9C6G - chains 4 and 6 of the 12 polymer chains in the assembly; structure by electron microscopy, 4.26 A resolution (low resolution: residue-level contacts below are approximate; hydrogen-bond / salt-bridge calls are withheld).

# Chain 4
Name: DNA replication licensing factor MCM4
Source organism: Homo sapiens
Notes: EC 3.6.4.12
Reference sequence: P33991 (MCM4_HUMAN); numbering as in UniProt (aligned over 1-863)
Chain sequence (863 residues; row label = number of the first residue in the row):
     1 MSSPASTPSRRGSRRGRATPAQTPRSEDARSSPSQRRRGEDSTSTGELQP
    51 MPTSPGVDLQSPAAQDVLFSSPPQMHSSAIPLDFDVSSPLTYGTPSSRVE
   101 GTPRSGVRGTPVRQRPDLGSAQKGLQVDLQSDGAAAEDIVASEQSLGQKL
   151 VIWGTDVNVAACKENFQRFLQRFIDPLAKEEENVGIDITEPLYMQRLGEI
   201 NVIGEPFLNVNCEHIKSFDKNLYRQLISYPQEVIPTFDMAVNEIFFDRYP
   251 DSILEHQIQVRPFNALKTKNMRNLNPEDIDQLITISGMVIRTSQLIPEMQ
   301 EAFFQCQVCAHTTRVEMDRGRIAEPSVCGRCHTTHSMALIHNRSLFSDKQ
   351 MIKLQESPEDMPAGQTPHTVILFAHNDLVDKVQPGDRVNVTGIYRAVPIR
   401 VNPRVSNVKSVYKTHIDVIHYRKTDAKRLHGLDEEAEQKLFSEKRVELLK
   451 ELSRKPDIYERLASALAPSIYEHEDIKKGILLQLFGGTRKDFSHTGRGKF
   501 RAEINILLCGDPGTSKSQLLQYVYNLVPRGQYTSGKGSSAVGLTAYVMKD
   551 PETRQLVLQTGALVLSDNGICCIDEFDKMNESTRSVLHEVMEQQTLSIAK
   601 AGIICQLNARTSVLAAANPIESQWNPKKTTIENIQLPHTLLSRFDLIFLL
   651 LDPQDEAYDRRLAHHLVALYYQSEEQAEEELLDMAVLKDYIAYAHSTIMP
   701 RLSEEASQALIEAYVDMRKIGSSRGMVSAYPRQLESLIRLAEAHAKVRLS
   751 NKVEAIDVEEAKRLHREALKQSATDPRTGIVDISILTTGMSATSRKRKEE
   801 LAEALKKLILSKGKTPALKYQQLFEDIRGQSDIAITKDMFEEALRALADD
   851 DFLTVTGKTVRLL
Disordered / not traced: 1-149, 176-192, 422-440, 486-510, 619-637, 671-681, 723-727, 775-863
UniProt features mapped onto this chain:
  - motif: Ser642 to Asp645 (Arginine finger)
  - binding site (ATP): Tyr471, Arg497, Lys516, Ser517, Asn618, Arg643, Arg732, Glu735
  - modified residue: Ser2 (N-acetylserine), Ser6 (Phosphoserine), Thr7 (Phosphothreonine), Thr19 (Phosphothreonine), Ser26 (Phosphoserine), Ser31 (Phosphoserine), Ser32 (Phosphoserine), Ser34 (Phosphoserine), Thr102 (Phosphothreonine), Ser105 (Phosphoserine), Thr110 (Phosphothreonine), Ser120 (Phosphoserine), Ser131 (Phosphoserine), Ser142 (Phosphoserine), Ser145 (Phosphoserine), Lys220 (N6-acetyllysine), Lys450 (N6-acetyllysine), Lys858 (N6-acetyllysine)
  - cross-link (Glycyl lysine isopeptide (Lys-Gly)): Lys439 (interchain with G-Cter in SUMO2), Lys798 (interchain with G-Cter in SUMO2)
  - mutagenesis: Gly364 (G364R: Reduced MCM complex DNA helicase activity. No effect on MCM complex formation. No effect on MCM complex ssDNA binding and ATPase activity)

# Chain 6
Name: DNA replication licensing factor MCM6
Source organism: Homo sapiens
Notes: EC 3.6.4.12
Reference sequence: Q14566 (MCM6_HUMAN); residue numbers follow UniProt; this construct covers 1-821
Chain sequence (821 residues; each row starts with the number of its first residue):
     1 MDLAAAAEPGAGSQHLEVRDEVAEKCQKLFLDFLEEFQSSDGEIKYLQLA
    51 EELIRPERNTLVVSFVDLEQFNQQLSTTIQEEFYRVYPYLCRALKTFVKD
   101 RKEIPLAKDFYVAFQDLPTRHKIRELTSSRIGLLTRISGQVVRTHPVHPE
   151 LVSGTFLCLDCQTVIRDVEQQFKYTQPNICRNPVCANRRRFLLDTNKSRF
   201 VDFQKVRIQETQAELPRGSIPRSLEVILRAEAVESAQAGDKCDFTGTLIV
   251 VPDVSKLSTPGARAETNSRVSGVDGYETEGIRGLRALGVRDLSYRLVFLA
   301 CCVAPTNPRFGGKELRDEEQTAESIKNQMTVKEWEKVFEMSQDKNLYHNL
   351 CTSLFPTIHGNDEVKRGVLLMLFGGVPKTTGEGTSLRGDINVCIVGDPST
   401 AKSQFLKHVEEFSPRAVYTSGKASSAAGLTAAVVRDEESHEFVIEAGALM
   451 LADNGVCCIDEFDKMDVRDQVAIHEAMEQQTISITKAGVKATLNARTSIL
   501 AAANPISGHYDRSKSLKQNINLSAPIMSRFDLFFILVDECNEVTDYAIAR
   551 RIVDLHSRIEESIDRVYSLDDIRRYLLFARQFKPKISKESEDFIVEQYKH
   601 LRQRDGSGVTKSSWRITVRQLESMIRLSEAMARMHCCDEVQPKHVKEAFR
   651 LLNKSIIRVETPDVNLDQEEEIQMEVDEGAGGINGHADSPAPVNGINGYN
   701 EDINQESAPKASLRLGFSEYCRISNLIVLHLRKVEEEEDESALKRSELVN
   751 WYLKEIESEIDSEEELINKKRIIEKVIHRLTHYDHVLIELTQAGLKGSTE
   801 GSESYEEDPYLVVNPNYLLED
Disordered / not traced: 1-17, 245-271, 303-326, 660-717, 788-821
UniProt features mapped onto this chain:
  - motif: Ser528 to Asp531 (Arginine finger)
  - binding site (ATP): His359, Ser399, Thr400, Ala401, Lys402, Ser403, Asn504
  - binding site (ADP): Arg619, Glu622
  - modified residue: Met1 (N-acetylmethionine), Ser13 (Phosphoserine), Ser219 (Phosphoserine), Ser271 (Phosphoserine), Thr278 (Phosphothreonine), Lys643 (N6-acetyllysine), Ser689 (Phosphoserine), Ser762 (Phosphoserine), Thr791 (Phosphothreonine)
  - natural variant: Pro149 (P149S: Found in a patient with mild developmental delay and autism spectrum disorder; uncertain significance), Cys158 (C158Y: Found in patients with microcephaly, developmental delay, typical facial characteristics, endocrine disorders, feeding difficulties and urogenital anomalies; uncertain significance), Asp202 (D202G: Found in a patient with intra-uterine growth restriction, developmental delay and autism spectrum disorder; uncertain significance), Gly239 (G239S: Found in a patient with endocrine disorders, developmental regression, autism spectrum disorder and epilepsy; uncertain significance)
  - mutagenesis: Glu757 (E757A/D: Impairs interaction with CTD1), Glu763 (E763A/D: Impairs interaction with CTD1), Leu766 (L766A: Impairs interaction with CTD1)

# Chain 4 / chain 6 interface
Pairs across the interface (56; chain 4 residue first):
  Leu295(4) with Ser128(6); Tyr294(6)
  Pro297(4) with Ser293(6)
  Gly329(4) with Leu284(6)
  Arg330(4) with Val273(6); Glu277(6)
  His332(4) with Asp167(6); Gln170(6); Gln176(6)
  Thr333(4) with Asp167(6)
  Met337(4) with Arg85(6)
  Ile340(4) with Arg85(6)
  His341(4) with Arg85(6)
  Leu345(4) with Ser129(6); Ile131(6)
  Phe346(4) with Ser129(6)
  Asp348(4) with Ser128(6)
  Lys549(4) with Glu438(6); Ser439(6)
  Ser585(4) with Ala423(6)
  His588(4) with Glu461(6); Lys464(6)
  Glu589(4) with Ser420(6)
  Glu592(4) with Lys402(6); Glu461(6)
  Gln593(4) with Glu411(6)
  Lys600(4) with Ser425(6)
  Ala601(4) with Val142(6); Glu441(6); Val443(6)
  Gly602(4) with Arg143(6); Gln209(6); Ser223(6)
  Ile603(4) with Pro221(6)
  Ile604(4) with Gln209(6)
  Cys605(4) with Gln212(6); Ser219(6); Pro221(6)
  Gln606(4) with Gln212(6); Arg217(6)
  Leu607(4) with Ile220(6)
  Asn608(4) with Arg217(6); Gly218(6)
  Arg610(4) with Arg217(6)
  Thr639(4) with Thr400(6); Ser507(6)
  Leu640(4) with Ile506(6)
  Ser642(4) with Ser399(6); Thr400(6)
  Leu702(4) with Val553(6)
  Gln708(4) with Tyr546(6)
  Glu712(4) with Tyr546(6)
  Pro731(4) with Ala401(6)
  Glu735(4) with Ala549(6); Ile552(6)
  Ile738(4) with His556(6)
Other interface residues (no listed pair), chain 4 (52 interface residues in all): Ile296, Gln307, Ser326, Ser336, Asp380, Arg404, Arg554, Thr595, Ala599, His638, Arg701, Ser707, Ile711, Arg732, Gln733
Other interface residues (no listed pair), chain 6 (53 interface residues in all): Glu81, Arg222, Gly272, Leu287, Arg295, Tyr418, Glu445, Ile548, Ser557, Ile559

# Overview
Chain 4 and chain 6 form an interface of 52 and 53 residues respectively. From UniProt: 8 ATP-binding residues
and one mutagenesis site on chain 4; 7 ATP-binding residues and ADP-binding residues Arg619(6) and Glu622(6)
on chain 6.
Chain 4 is DNA replication licensing factor MCM4 and chain 6 is DNA replication licensing factor MCM6, both
from Homo sapiens; the structure, Mcm double hexamer from human, was determined by electron microscopy.
